PDB entry 6LES | X-ray diffraction, 2.00 A resolution | chains A and B

[Chain A (and B)]
Molecule: Maltose/maltodextrin-binding periplasmic protein, Focal adhesion kinase 1
Source organism: Escherichia coli (strain K12)
Notes: EC 2.7.10.2; chain B of this document is another copy of the same molecule, construct and numbering; everything in this record applies to it too
UniProt: chimeric construct of P0AEX9, Q05397: residues 2-367 from P0AEX9 (MALE_ECOLI) positions 27-392 (UniProt number = residue number + 25); residues 370-397 from Q05397 positions 805-832 (UniProt number = residue number + 435)
Chain sequence (397 residues; row label = number of the first residue in the row):
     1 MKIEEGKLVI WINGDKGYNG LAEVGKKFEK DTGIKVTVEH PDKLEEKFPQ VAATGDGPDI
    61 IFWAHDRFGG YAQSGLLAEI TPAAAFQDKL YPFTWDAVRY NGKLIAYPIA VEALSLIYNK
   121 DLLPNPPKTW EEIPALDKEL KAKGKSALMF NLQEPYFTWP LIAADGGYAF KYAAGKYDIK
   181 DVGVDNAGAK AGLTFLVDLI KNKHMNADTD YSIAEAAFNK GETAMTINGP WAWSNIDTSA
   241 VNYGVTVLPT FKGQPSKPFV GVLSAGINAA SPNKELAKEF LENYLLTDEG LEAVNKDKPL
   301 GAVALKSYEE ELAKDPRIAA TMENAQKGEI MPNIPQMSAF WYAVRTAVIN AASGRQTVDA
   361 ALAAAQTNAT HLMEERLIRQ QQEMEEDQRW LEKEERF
Not modelled in the structure: 1-5, 372-397 (chain B: 1-4, 374-397)
Construct notes: initiating methionine (1); engineered mutation Ala83 (Asp108 in P0AEX9), Ala84 (Lys109 in P0AEX9), Ala173 (Glu198 in P0AEX9), Ala174 (Asn199 in P0AEX9), Ala240 (Lys265 in P0AEX9), Ala360 (Glu385 in P0AEX9), Ala363 (Lys388 in P0AEX9), Ala364 (Asp389 in P0AEX9); linker (368-369)
From the paper describing this entry:
  - conformationally variable residues (loop rearrangement): Ala173 to Lys176
  - self-association interface (contacts with another copy of this molecule): Lys171 to Asp178

[Interface between chain A and chain B]
Residue-residue contacts (596):
  Gly6(A) - Asn273(B)
  Lys7(A) - Asn273(B)  hydrogen bond (backbone-side chain)
  Leu8(A) - Asn273(B)
  Leu8(A) - Leu276(B)
  Leu8(A) - Ala277(B)
  Leu8(A) - Phe280(B)  hydrophobic
  Ile10(A) - Phe280(B)  hydrophobic
  Asp15(A) - Lys298(B)  hydrogen bond (backbone-side chain)
  Lys16(A) - Leu263(B)
  Lys16(A) - Lys298(B)
  Gly17(A) - Val294(B)
  Gly17(A) - Asp297(B)
  Gly17(A) - Lys298(B)
  Tyr18(A) - Asp297(B)  hydrogen bond (backbone-side chain)
  Asn19(A) - Asp297(B)  hydrogen bond (backbone-side chain)
  Gly20(A) - Ala293(B)
  Gly20(A) - Asp297(B)  hydrogen bond (backbone-side chain)
  Leu21(A) - Leu285(B)  hydrophobic
  Leu21(A) - Val294(B)
  Val24(A) - Phe280(B)  hydrophobic
  Val24(A) - Tyr284(B)
  Val24(A) - Gly290(B)
  Val24(A) - Ala293(B)  hydrophobic
  Gly25(A) - Phe280(B)
  Lys27(A) - Tyr284(B)
  Phe28(A) - Leu276(B)
  Phe28(A) - Glu279(B)
  Phe28(A) - Phe280(B)  hydrophobic
  Phe28(A) - Tyr284(B)  hydrophobic
  Asp31(A) - Tyr284(B)  hydrogen bond
  Ile34(A) - Leu276(B)  hydrophobic
  Gly55(A) - Ala270(B)
  Gly57(A) - Asn268(B)
  Pro58(A) - Asn268(B)  hydrogen bond (backbone-side chain)
  Asp59(A) - Gly266(B)
  Asp59(A) - Ile267(B)
  Asp59(A) - Asn268(B)  hydrogen bond (backbone-backbone)
  Asp59(A) - Ser271(B)  hydrogen bond
  Asp59(A) - Asn273(B)  hydrogen bond
  Ile60(A) - Gly266(B)
  Ile60(A) - Ala277(B)  hydrophobic
  Ile61(A) - Ser264(B)
  Ile61(A) - Ala265(B)
  Ile61(A) - Gly266(B)  hydrogen bond (backbone-backbone)
  Phe62(A) - Ser264(B)
  Phe62(A) - Ala265(B)  hydrophobic
  Phe62(A) - Leu285(B)  hydrophobic
  Trp63(A) - Val262(B)
  Trp63(A) - Leu263(B)
  Trp63(A) - Ser264(B)  hydrogen bond (backbone-backbone)
  Ala64(A) - Val262(B)
  His65(A) - Val260(B)
  His65(A) - Gly261(B)
  His65(A) - Val262(B)  hydrogen bond (backbone-backbone)
  His65(A) - Ser264(B)
  His65(A) - Ile330(B)
  His65(A) - Met331(B)  hydrogen bond (side chain-backbone)
  Asp66(A) - Met331(B)
  Asp66(A) - Pro332(B)
  Asp66(A) - Asn333(B)
  Phe68(A) - Ser264(B)
  Phe68(A) - Gly266(B)
  Gly69(A) - Asn333(B)
  Gly75(A) - Ala269(B)
  Leu76(A) - Asn268(B)
  Leu76(A) - Ala269(B)  hydrogen bond (backbone-backbone)
  Leu77(A) - Ile267(B)
  Leu77(A) - Ala269(B)
  Ala78(A) - Ile267(B)  hydrogen bond (backbone-backbone)
  Ala78(A) - Ala269(B)
  Ala78(A) - Lys274(B)
  Thr81(A) - Lys278(B)  hydrogen bond (backbone-side chain)
  Pro82(A) - Lys278(B)
  Pro82(A) - Glu282(B)
  Phe86(A) - Glu282(B)
  Phe86(A) - Leu286(B)  hydrophobic
  Asp88(A) - Tyr91(B)
  Asp88(A) - Pro92(B)
  Asp88(A) - Lys306(B)  hydrogen bond (backbone-side chain)
  Lys89(A) - Leu305(B)
  Lys89(A) - Lys306(B)  hydrogen bond (backbone-backbone)
  Leu90(A) - Ala304(B)
  Leu90(A) - Leu305(B)  hydrophobic
  Leu90(A) - Lys306(B)
  Tyr91(A) - Asp88(B)
  Tyr91(A) - Val303(B)
  Tyr91(A) - Ala304(B)  hydrogen bond (backbone-backbone)
  Tyr91(A) - Lys306(B)
  Tyr91(A) - Glu309(B)
  Tyr91(A) - Met322(B)  hydrophobic
  Phe93(A) - Met322(B)  hydrophobic
  Phe93(A) - Gln326(B)
  Phe93(A) - Ile330(B)  hydrophobic
  Thr94(A) - Ala304(B)
  Ala97(A) - Val262(B)  hydrophobic
  Ala97(A) - Ile330(B)  hydrophobic
  Val98(A) - Ser264(B)
  Arg99(A) - Asn333(B)
  Tyr100(A) - Asn333(B)
  Asn101(A) - Ala174(B)
  Gly102(A) - Ala174(B)
  Ala106(A) - Ala265(B)
  Ala106(A) - Gly266(B)
  Tyr107(A) - Ser264(B)
  Tyr107(A) - Ala265(B)  hydrogen bond (backbone-backbone)
  Tyr107(A) - Lys278(B)
  Tyr107(A) - Leu281(B)  hydrophobic
  Tyr107(A) - Glu282(B)  hydrogen bond
  Tyr107(A) - Leu286(B)  hydrophobic
  Pro108(A) - Val262(B)  hydrophobic
  Pro108(A) - Leu263(B)
  Pro108(A) - Leu286(B)
  Pro108(A) - Ala304(B)
  Ile109(A) - Leu263(B)  hydrogen bond (backbone-backbone)
  Ile109(A) - Leu285(B)  hydrophobic
  Ile109(A) - Val303(B)
  Ile109(A) - Ala304(B)  hydrogen bond (backbone-backbone)
  Ala110(A) - Gly261(B)
  Ala110(A) - Val262(B)
  Ala110(A) - Leu263(B)  hydrogen bond (backbone-backbone)
  Ala110(A) - Leu300(B)
  Ala110(A) - Ala302(B)
  Val111(A) - Val260(B)  hydrophobic
  Val111(A) - Gly261(B)
  Val111(A) - Ala302(B)  hydrogen bond (backbone-backbone)
  Val111(A) - Ala325(B)  hydrophobic
  Glu112(A) - Trp231(B)
  Glu112(A) - Phe259(B)
  Glu112(A) - Val260(B)
  Glu112(A) - Gly261(B)  hydrogen bond (backbone-backbone)
  Ala113(A) - Pro230(B)
  Ala113(A) - Thr321(B)
  Ala113(A) - Ala325(B)
  Leu114(A) - Asn228(B)
  Leu114(A) - Gly229(B)
  Leu114(A) - Leu248(B)
  Leu114(A) - Pro258(B)
  Leu114(A) - Asn324(B)
  Ser115(A) - Ile227(B)
  Ser115(A) - Asn228(B)  hydrogen bond (backbone-backbone)
  Ser115(A) - Val245(B)
  Ser115(A) - Thr246(B)
  Ser115(A) - Leu248(B)
  Ser115(A) - Ala320(B)
  Ser115(A) - Thr321(B)
  Ser115(A) - Asn324(B)  hydrogen bond
  Leu116(A) - Met225(B)  hydrophobic
  Leu116(A) - Thr226(B)
  Leu116(A) - Gly244(B)
  Leu116(A) - Val245(B)
  Leu116(A) - Thr246(B)  hydrogen bond (backbone-backbone)
  Leu116(A) - Val247(B)
  Leu116(A) - Leu248(B)
  Ile117(A) - Phe218(B)  hydrophobic
  Ile117(A) - Met225(B)
  Ile117(A) - Thr226(B)  hydrogen bond (backbone-backbone)
  Ile117(A) - Asn228(B)
  Ile117(A) - Ile236(B)  hydrophobic
  Ile117(A) - Tyr243(B)  hydrophobic
  Ile117(A) - Gly244(B)
  Tyr118(A) - Phe218(B)
  Tyr118(A) - Ala224(B)
  Tyr118(A) - Met225(B)  hydrophobic
  Tyr118(A) - Tyr243(B)
  Tyr118(A) - Gly244(B)  hydrogen bond (backbone-backbone)
  Tyr118(A) - Val245(B)
  Asn119(A) - Phe218(B)
  Asn119(A) - Gly221(B)
  Asn119(A) - Ala224(B)  hydrogen bond (backbone-backbone)
  Asn119(A) - Val241(B)
  Asn119(A) - Asn242(B)
  Lys120(A) - Asn242(B)  hydrogen bond (backbone-backbone)
  Lys120(A) - Tyr243(B)
  Lys120(A) - Gly244(B)
  Asp121(A) - Asn242(B)  hydrogen bond
  Leu122(A) - Gly221(B)
  Leu123(A) - Ala224(B)  hydrophobic
  Leu123(A) - Met225(B)  hydrophobic
  Pro126(A) - Thr246(B)
  Pro127(A) - Met225(B)
  Lys128(A) - Val247(B)
  Lys128(A) - Pro249(B)
  Lys128(A) - Thr250(B)  hydrogen bond (backbone-backbone)
  Thr129(A) - Pro249(B)
  Thr129(A) - Thr250(B)
  Trp130(A) - Phe195(B)
  Trp130(A) - Ile227(B)  hydrophobic
  Trp130(A) - Pro249(B)  hydrogen bond (side chain-backbone)
  Trp130(A) - Thr250(B)  hydrogen bond (backbone-backbone)
  Trp130(A) - Phe251(B)
  Trp130(A) - Ser256(B)  hydrogen bond
  Glu131(A) - Phe195(B)
  Glu131(A) - Thr250(B)
  Glu131(A) - Phe251(B)
  Glu131(A) - Lys252(B)  hydrogen bond (side chain-backbone)
  Pro134(A) - Leu199(B)  hydrophobic
  Pro134(A) - His204(B)
  Leu136(A) - Met225(B)  hydrophobic
  Asp137(A) - His204(B)  salt bridge
  Lys138(A) - His204(B)
  Leu140(A) - Ala224(B)  hydrophobic
  Lys141(A) - Lys203(B)  hydrogen bond (side chain-backbone)
  Lys145(A) - Gly221(B)  hydrogen bond (side chain-backbone)
  Lys145(A) - Glu222(B)
  Ser146(A) - Glu222(B)  hydrogen bond (backbone-backbone)
  Ser146(A) - Thr223(B)  hydrogen bond
  Ser146(A) - Ala224(B)  hydrogen bond (backbone-backbone)
  Ala147(A) - Thr223(B)
  Ala147(A) - Ala224(B)  hydrogen bond (backbone-backbone)
  Ala147(A) - Met225(B)  hydrogen bond (backbone-backbone)
  Leu148(A) - Met205(B)
  Leu148(A) - Thr223(B)  hydrogen bond (backbone-side chain)
  Leu148(A) - Met225(B)
  Leu148(A) - Thr226(B)
  Met149(A) - Thr209(B)
  Met149(A) - Ile213(B)  hydrophobic
  Met149(A) - Ala214(B)
  Met149(A) - Ala217(B)  hydrophobic
  Met149(A) - Thr223(B)
  Met149(A) - Met225(B)  hydrogen bond (backbone-backbone)
  Met149(A) - Thr226(B)  hydrogen bond (backbone-side chain)
  Phe150(A) - Met205(B)  hydrophobic
  Phe150(A) - Thr209(B)
  Phe150(A) - Ala214(B)  hydrophobic
  Phe150(A) - Ile227(B)
  Asn151(A) - Asp210(B)
  Asn151(A) - Tyr211(B)  hydrogen bond (side chain-backbone)
  Leu152(A) - Met205(B)  hydrophobic
  Leu152(A) - Asn206(B)
  Leu152(A) - Thr209(B)  hydrogen bond (backbone-backbone)
  Leu152(A) - Val348(B)
  Gln153(A) - Ala207(B)  hydrogen bond (side chain-backbone)
  Gln153(A) - Asp208(B)
  Gln153(A) - Thr209(B)  hydrogen bond (side chain-backbone)
  Gln153(A) - Asp210(B)
  Gln153(A) - Arg345(B)
  Gln153(A) - Ile349(B)
  Glu154(A) - Arg345(B)  salt bridge
  Pro155(A) - Trp341(B)
  Pro155(A) - Val344(B)  hydrophobic
  Pro155(A) - Arg345(B)
  Tyr156(A) - Trp231(B)
  Tyr156(A) - Trp341(B)
  Phe157(A) - Tyr211(B)  hydrophobic
  Phe157(A) - Ile227(B)
  Phe157(A) - Asn228(B)
  Thr158(A) - Leu196(B)
  Thr158(A) - Val348(B)
  Trp159(A) - Phe259(B)
  Trp159(A) - Phe340(B)  hydrophobic
  Pro160(A) - Ser256(B)
  Pro160(A) - Lys257(B)  hydrogen bond (backbone-backbone)
  Pro160(A) - Pro258(B)  hydrophobic
  Leu161(A) - Gly192(B)
  Leu161(A) - Phe251(B)  hydrophobic
  Ile162(A) - Gly188(B)
  Ile162(A) - Ala189(B)
  Ile162(A) - Val348(B)  hydrophobic
  Ala163(A) - Lys257(B)
  Ala164(A) - Phe251(B)  hydrophobic
  Ala164(A) - Gln254(B)
  Ala164(A) - Pro255(B)
  Asp165(A) - Gly188(B)
  Asp165(A) - Ala191(B)
  Asp165(A) - Lys252(B)  salt bridge
  Asp165(A) - Gln254(B)  hydrogen bond
  Gly166(A) - Asn186(B)  hydrogen bond (backbone-side chain)
  Gly166(A) - Gly188(B)
  Gly167(A) - Gly183(B)
  Gly167(A) - Asn186(B)
  Gly167(A) - Ala189(B)
  Tyr168(A) - Asp181(B)  hydrogen bond
  Tyr168(A) - Val182(B)
  Tyr168(A) - Gly183(B)  hydrogen bond (backbone-backbone)
  Tyr168(A) - Val184(B)
  Tyr168(A) - Asn186(B)
  Ala169(A) - Asp181(B)
  Ala169(A) - Val182(B)
  Ala169(A) - Gly183(B)  hydrogen bond (backbone-backbone)
  Ala169(A) - Phe340(B)  hydrophobic
  Phe170(A) - Tyr177(B)
  Phe170(A) - Asp178(B)
  Phe170(A) - Ile179(B)  hydrophobic
  Phe170(A) - Asp181(B)
  Phe170(A) - Val182(B)  hydrophobic
  Phe170(A) - Ile334(B)  hydrophobic
  Phe170(A) - Gln336(B)
  Phe170(A) - Met337(B)  hydrophobic
  Lys171(A) - Lys176(B)
  Lys171(A) - Tyr177(B)
  Lys171(A) - Asp178(B)  hydrogen bond (backbone-backbone)
  Lys171(A) - Asp181(B)  hydrogen bond (backbone-backbone)
  Tyr172(A) - Gly175(B)  hydrogen bond (side chain-backbone)
  Tyr172(A) - Lys176(B)
  Tyr172(A) - Tyr177(B)  hydrophobic
  Ala173(A) - Gly175(B)
  Ala173(A) - Lys176(B)  hydrogen bond (backbone-backbone)
  Ala174(A) - Asn101(B)
  Ala174(A) - Gly102(B)
  Ala174(A) - Gly175(B)
  Gly175(A) - Tyr172(B)
  Gly175(A) - Ala173(B)
  Gly175(A) - Gly175(B)
  Lys176(A) - Tyr172(B)
  Lys176(A) - Ala173(B)  hydrogen bond (backbone-backbone)
  Tyr177(A) - Phe170(B)
  Tyr177(A) - Lys171(B)
  Tyr177(A) - Tyr172(B)  hydrophobic
  Asp178(A) - Phe170(B)
  Asp178(A) - Lys171(B)  hydrogen bond (backbone-backbone)
  Ile179(A) - Phe170(B)  hydrophobic
  Asp181(A) - Tyr168(B)  hydrogen bond
  Asp181(A) - Ala169(B)
  Asp181(A) - Phe170(B)
  Asp181(A) - Lys171(B)  hydrogen bond (backbone-backbone)
  Val182(A) - Tyr168(B)
  Val182(A) - Ala169(B)
  Gly183(A) - Gly167(B)
  Gly183(A) - Tyr168(B)  hydrogen bond (backbone-backbone)
  Gly183(A) - Ala169(B)  hydrogen bond (backbone-backbone)
  Val184(A) - Tyr168(B)
  Asn186(A) - Gly166(B)  hydrogen bond (side chain-backbone)
  Asn186(A) - Gly167(B)
  Asn186(A) - Tyr168(B)
  Gly188(A) - Ile162(B)
  Gly188(A) - Asp165(B)
  Ala189(A) - Ile162(B)
  Ala191(A) - Asp165(B)
  Gly192(A) - Leu161(B)
  Phe195(A) - Trp130(B)
  Leu196(A) - Thr158(B)
  Ile200(A) - Leu152(B)  hydrophobic
  Lys203(A) - Lys141(B)  hydrogen bond (backbone-side chain)
  His204(A) - Pro134(B)
  His204(A) - Asp137(B)  salt bridge
  His204(A) - Lys138(B)
  His204(A) - Leu148(B)
  Met205(A) - Leu148(B)
  Met205(A) - Phe150(B)  hydrophobic
  Met205(A) - Leu152(B)  hydrophobic
  Asn206(A) - Leu152(B)
  Ala207(A) - Gln153(B)  hydrogen bond (backbone-side chain)
  Asp208(A) - Gln153(B)
  Thr209(A) - Met149(B)
  Thr209(A) - Phe150(B)
  Thr209(A) - Leu152(B)  hydrogen bond (backbone-backbone)
  Thr209(A) - Gln153(B)  hydrogen bond (backbone-side chain)
  Asp210(A) - Asn151(B)
  Asp210(A) - Gln153(B)
  Tyr211(A) - Asn151(B)  hydrogen bond (backbone-side chain)
  Tyr211(A) - Phe157(B)  hydrophobic
  Ile213(A) - Met149(B)  hydrophobic
  Ala214(A) - Met149(B)
  Ala214(A) - Phe150(B)  hydrophobic
  Ala217(A) - Met149(B)  hydrophobic
  Phe218(A) - Ile117(B)  hydrophobic
  Phe218(A) - Tyr118(B)
  Phe218(A) - Asn119(B)
  Gly221(A) - Leu122(B)
  Gly221(A) - Lys145(B)  hydrogen bond (backbone-side chain)
  Glu222(A) - Lys145(B)
  Glu222(A) - Ser146(B)  hydrogen bond (backbone-backbone)
  Thr223(A) - Leu122(B)
  Thr223(A) - Ser146(B)  hydrogen bond
  Thr223(A) - Ala147(B)
  Thr223(A) - Leu148(B)  hydrogen bond (side chain-backbone)
  Thr223(A) - Met149(B)
  Ala224(A) - Tyr118(B)
  Ala224(A) - Asn119(B)  hydrogen bond (backbone-backbone)
  Ala224(A) - Leu122(B)  hydrophobic
  Ala224(A) - Leu123(B)  hydrophobic
  Ala224(A) - Leu140(B)  hydrophobic
  Ala224(A) - Ser146(B)  hydrogen bond (backbone-backbone)
  Ala224(A) - Ala147(B)  hydrogen bond (backbone-backbone)
  Met225(A) - Ile117(B)
  Met225(A) - Tyr118(B)  hydrophobic
  Met225(A) - Leu123(B)  hydrophobic
  Met225(A) - Pro127(B)
  Met225(A) - Ile133(B)  hydrophobic
  Met225(A) - Leu136(B)  hydrophobic
  Met225(A) - Ala147(B)  hydrogen bond (backbone-backbone)
  Met225(A) - Leu148(B)
  Met225(A) - Met149(B)  hydrogen bond (backbone-backbone)
  Thr226(A) - Leu116(B)
  Thr226(A) - Ile117(B)  hydrogen bond (backbone-backbone)
  Thr226(A) - Leu148(B)
  Thr226(A) - Met149(B)  hydrogen bond (side chain-backbone)
  Thr226(A) - Phe150(B)
  Ile227(A) - Ser115(B)
  Ile227(A) - Trp130(B)  hydrophobic
  Ile227(A) - Phe150(B)
  Ile227(A) - Phe157(B)
  Asn228(A) - Leu114(B)
  Asn228(A) - Ser115(B)  hydrogen bond (backbone-backbone)
  Asn228(A) - Ile117(B)
  Asn228(A) - Phe157(B)
  Gly229(A) - Leu114(B)
  Pro230(A) - Ala113(B)
  Trp231(A) - Glu112(B)
  Trp231(A) - Tyr156(B)
  Ile236(A) - Ile117(B)  hydrophobic
  Val241(A) - Asn119(B)
  Asn242(A) - Asn119(B)
  Asn242(A) - Lys120(B)  hydrogen bond (backbone-backbone)
  Asn242(A) - Asp121(B)
  Tyr243(A) - Ile117(B)  hydrophobic
  Tyr243(A) - Tyr118(B)
  Tyr243(A) - Lys120(B)
  Gly244(A) - Leu116(B)
  Gly244(A) - Ile117(B)
  Gly244(A) - Tyr118(B)  hydrogen bond (backbone-backbone)
  Gly244(A) - Lys120(B)
  Val245(A) - Ser115(B)
  Val245(A) - Leu116(B)
  Val245(A) - Tyr118(B)
  Thr246(A) - Ser115(B)
  Thr246(A) - Leu116(B)  hydrogen bond (backbone-backbone)
  Val247(A) - Leu116(B)
  Leu248(A) - Leu114(B)
  Leu248(A) - Ser115(B)
  Leu248(A) - Leu116(B)
  Pro249(A) - Lys128(B)
  Pro249(A) - Thr129(B)
  Pro249(A) - Trp130(B)  hydrogen bond (backbone-side chain)
  Thr250(A) - Lys128(B)  hydrogen bond (backbone-backbone)
  Thr250(A) - Thr129(B)
  Thr250(A) - Trp130(B)  hydrogen bond (backbone-backbone)
  Thr250(A) - Glu131(B)
  Phe251(A) - Trp130(B)
  Phe251(A) - Glu131(B)
  Phe251(A) - Leu161(B)  hydrophobic
  Phe251(A) - Ala164(B)  hydrophobic
  Lys252(A) - Glu131(B)  hydrogen bond (backbone-side chain)
  Lys252(A) - Asp165(B)
  Gln254(A) - Ala164(B)
  Gln254(A) - Asp165(B)  hydrogen bond
  Pro255(A) - Ala164(B)
  Ser256(A) - Trp130(B)  hydrogen bond
  Ser256(A) - Pro160(B)
  Lys257(A) - Pro160(B)  hydrogen bond (backbone-backbone)
  Lys257(A) - Ala163(B)
  Lys257(A) - Ala164(B)  hydrogen bond (side chain-backbone)
  Pro258(A) - Leu114(B)
  Pro258(A) - Pro160(B)
  Phe259(A) - Glu112(B)
  Phe259(A) - Ala113(B)
  Phe259(A) - Trp159(B)
  Val260(A) - His65(B)
  Val260(A) - Val111(B)  hydrophobic
  Val260(A) - Glu112(B)
  Gly261(A) - His65(B)
  Gly261(A) - Ala110(B)
  Gly261(A) - Val111(B)
  Gly261(A) - Glu112(B)  hydrogen bond (backbone-backbone)
  Val262(A) - Trp63(B)
  Val262(A) - Ala64(B)
  Val262(A) - His65(B)  hydrogen bond (backbone-backbone)
  Val262(A) - Ala97(B)  hydrophobic
  Val262(A) - Pro108(B)  hydrophobic
  Val262(A) - Ala110(B)
  Leu263(A) - Lys16(B)
  Leu263(A) - Trp63(B)
  Leu263(A) - Pro108(B)
  Leu263(A) - Ile109(B)  hydrogen bond (backbone-backbone)
  Leu263(A) - Ala110(B)  hydrogen bond (backbone-backbone)
  Ser264(A) - Ile61(B)
  Ser264(A) - Phe62(B)
  Ser264(A) - Trp63(B)  hydrogen bond (backbone-backbone)
  Ser264(A) - His65(B)
  Ser264(A) - Phe68(B)
  Ser264(A) - Val98(B)
  Ser264(A) - Tyr107(B)
  Ser264(A) - Pro108(B)
  Ala265(A) - Ile61(B)
  Ala265(A) - Phe62(B)  hydrophobic
  Ala265(A) - Ala106(B)
  Ala265(A) - Tyr107(B)  hydrogen bond (backbone-backbone)
  Gly266(A) - Asp59(B)
  Gly266(A) - Ile60(B)
  Gly266(A) - Ile61(B)  hydrogen bond (backbone-backbone)
  Gly266(A) - Phe68(B)
  Gly266(A) - Ala106(B)
  Ile267(A) - Asp59(B)
  Ile267(A) - Leu77(B)
  Ile267(A) - Ala78(B)  hydrogen bond (backbone-backbone)
  Asn268(A) - Ala52(B)  hydrogen bond (side chain-backbone)
  Asn268(A) - Pro58(B)  hydrogen bond (side chain-backbone)
  Asn268(A) - Asp59(B)  hydrogen bond (backbone-backbone)
  Asn268(A) - Leu76(B)
  Ala269(A) - Gly75(B)
  Ala269(A) - Leu76(B)  hydrogen bond (backbone-backbone)
  Ala269(A) - Leu77(B)
  Ala269(A) - Ala78(B)
  Ala270(A) - Ala52(B)
  Ser271(A) - Asp59(B)  hydrogen bond
  Asn273(A) - Gly6(B)
  Asn273(A) - Lys7(B)  hydrogen bond (side chain-backbone)
  Asn273(A) - Leu8(B)
  Asn273(A) - Asp59(B)  hydrogen bond
  Lys274(A) - Ala78(B)
  Leu276(A) - Lys7(B)
  Leu276(A) - Leu8(B)
  Leu276(A) - Phe28(B)
  Leu276(A) - Ile34(B)  hydrophobic
  Ala277(A) - Leu8(B)
  Ala277(A) - Ile60(B)  hydrophobic
  Lys278(A) - Tyr107(B)
  Glu279(A) - Phe28(B)
  Phe280(A) - Leu8(B)  hydrophobic
  Phe280(A) - Ile10(B)  hydrophobic
  Phe280(A) - Val24(B)  hydrophobic
  Phe280(A) - Gly25(B)
  Phe280(A) - Phe28(B)  hydrophobic
  Leu281(A) - Tyr107(B)  hydrophobic
  Glu282(A) - Pro82(B)
  Glu282(A) - Phe86(B)
  Glu282(A) - Tyr107(B)  hydrogen bond
  Tyr284(A) - Val24(B)  hydrophobic
  Tyr284(A) - Lys27(B)
  Tyr284(A) - Phe28(B)  hydrophobic
  Tyr284(A) - Asp31(B)  hydrogen bond
  Leu285(A) - Leu21(B)  hydrophobic
  Leu285(A) - Phe62(B)  hydrophobic
  Leu286(A) - Phe86(B)  hydrophobic
  Leu286(A) - Tyr107(B)  hydrophobic
  Leu286(A) - Pro108(B)
  Gly290(A) - Val24(B)
  Leu291(A) - Ile109(B)  hydrophobic
  Ala293(A) - Gly20(B)
  Ala293(A) - Val24(B)  hydrophobic
  Val294(A) - Gly17(B)
  Val294(A) - Leu21(B)
  Asp297(A) - Gly17(B)
  Asp297(A) - Tyr18(B)  hydrogen bond (side chain-backbone)
  Asp297(A) - Asn19(B)  hydrogen bond (side chain-backbone)
  Asp297(A) - Gly20(B)  hydrogen bond (side chain-backbone)
  Lys298(A) - Asp15(B)
  Lys298(A) - Gly17(B)
  Leu300(A) - Ala110(B)
  Ala302(A) - Ala110(B)
  Ala302(A) - Val111(B)  hydrogen bond (backbone-backbone)
  Val303(A) - Tyr91(B)
  Val303(A) - Ile109(B)
  Val303(A) - Ala110(B)  hydrophobic
  Ala304(A) - Leu90(B)
  Ala304(A) - Tyr91(B)  hydrogen bond (backbone-backbone)
  Ala304(A) - Thr94(B)
  Ala304(A) - Pro108(B)
  Ala304(A) - Ile109(B)  hydrogen bond (backbone-backbone)
  Leu305(A) - Lys89(B)
  Leu305(A) - Leu90(B)  hydrophobic
  Lys306(A) - Asp88(B)  hydrogen bond (side chain-backbone)
  Lys306(A) - Lys89(B)  hydrogen bond (backbone-backbone)
  Lys306(A) - Leu90(B)
  Lys306(A) - Tyr91(B)
  Lys306(A) - Lys306(B)
  Glu309(A) - Tyr91(B)
  Ala320(A) - Ser115(B)
  Thr321(A) - Ala113(B)
  Thr321(A) - Ser115(B)
  Met322(A) - Tyr91(B)  hydrophobic
  Met322(A) - Phe93(B)  hydrophobic
  Asn324(A) - Leu114(B)
  Asn324(A) - Ser115(B)  hydrogen bond
  Ala325(A) - Val111(B)  hydrophobic
  Ala325(A) - Ala113(B)  hydrophobic
  Gln326(A) - Phe93(B)
  Glu329(A) - Trp159(B)  hydrogen bond
  Glu329(A) - Ala163(B)
  Ile330(A) - His65(B)
  Ile330(A) - Phe93(B)  hydrophobic
  Ile330(A) - Ala97(B)  hydrophobic
  Met331(A) - His65(B)  hydrogen bond (backbone-side chain)
  Met331(A) - Asp66(B)
  Pro332(A) - Asp66(B)
  Asn333(A) - His65(B)
  Asn333(A) - Asp66(B)
  Asn333(A) - Gly69(B)
  Asn333(A) - Gly70(B)
  Asn333(A) - Ala97(B)
  Asn333(A) - Arg99(B)  hydrogen bond (side chain-backbone)
  Ile334(A) - Phe170(B)  hydrophobic
  Pro335(A) - Gln73(B)
  Gln336(A) - Phe170(B)
  Met337(A) - Ala169(B)  hydrophobic
  Met337(A) - Phe170(B)  hydrophobic
  Phe340(A) - Trp159(B)  hydrophobic
  Phe340(A) - Ala169(B)  hydrophobic
  Trp341(A) - Pro155(B)  hydrophobic
  Trp341(A) - Tyr156(B)
  Val344(A) - Pro155(B)  hydrophobic
  Arg345(A) - Gln153(B)
  Arg345(A) - Glu154(B)  salt bridge
  Arg345(A) - Pro155(B)
  Val348(A) - Leu152(B)
  Ile349(A) - Gln153(B)
Other interface residues (no listed pair), chain A (241 interface residues in all): Glu23, Thr32, Phe48, Ala52, Gly70, Gln73, Ile80, Pro92, Ile105, Ile133, Leu193, Leu199, Trp233, Pro272
Other interface residues (no listed pair), chain B (240 interface residues in all): Glu5, Thr32, Phe48, Ala53, Gly57, Ile80, Thr81, Tyr100, Ile105, Pro126, Leu193, Ile200, Trp233, Pro272, Leu291, Pro335

[In short]
241 residues of chain A face 240 of chain B across their interface, with 128 hydrogen bonds and 5 salt
bridges. Among the polar pairs are Asp137(A)-His204(B), Glu154(A)-Arg345(B) and Asp165(A)-Lys252(B). From the
paper: conformational variability at Ala173(A); a self-association interface involving Lys171(A).
Both chains are Maltose/maltodextrin-binding periplasmic protein, Focal adhesion kinase 1 (Escherichia coli
(strain K12)). Entry 6LES (3D domain-swapped dimer of the maltose-binding protein fused to a fragment of the
focal adhesion kinase) was determined by X-ray diffraction (same publication as 6LF3).
